5J9P - chains B and C of the 3 polymer chains in the assembly; structure by X-ray diffraction, 2.85 A resolution.

Chain B:
Protein: Fab
From: Mus musculus
Notes: antibody fragment or engineered binder
Sequence (212 residues; row label = number of the first residue in the row):
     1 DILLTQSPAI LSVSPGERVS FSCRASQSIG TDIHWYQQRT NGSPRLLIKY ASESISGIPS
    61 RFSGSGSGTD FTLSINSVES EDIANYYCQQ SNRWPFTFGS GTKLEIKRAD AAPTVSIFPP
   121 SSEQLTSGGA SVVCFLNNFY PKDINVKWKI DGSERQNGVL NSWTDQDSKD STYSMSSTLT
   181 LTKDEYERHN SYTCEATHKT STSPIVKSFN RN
Disulfides: Cys23-Cys88, Cys134-Cys194

Chain C:
Protein: pH-gated potassium channel KcsA
Reference sequence: P0A334 (KCSA_STRLI); numbering as in UniProt (aligned over 22-117)
Sequence (96 residues; each row starts with the number of its first residue):
    22 SALHWRAAGA ATVLLVIVLL AGSYLAVLAE RGAPGAQLIT YPRALWWSVE TATTVGYGDL
    82 YPVTLWGRLV AVVVMVAGIT SFGLVTAALA TWFVGR
Metal / ion sites: K+ site 1: Thr75, Val76; K+ site 2 near Thr75 (its only coordinating residue here); K+ site 3: Val76, Gly77; K+ site 4: Gly77, Tyr78
Swiss-Prot annotation at these positions:
  - motif: Thr75 to Asp80 (Selectivity filter)
  - mutagenesis: Glu71 (E71A: Prevents channel inactivation)

How chain B and chain C interact:
Residue-residue contacts - 16 pairs, chain B then chain C:
  Asp32(B) - Arg64(C)  salt bridge
  Asn92(B) - Ala57(C)
  Asn92(B) - Gln58(C)
  Asn92(B) - Ile60(C)
  Arg93(B) - Gly56(C)  hydrogen bond (side chain-backbone)
  Arg93(B) - Ala57(C)
  Arg93(B) - Gln58(C)
  Arg93(B) - Ile60(C)
  Trp94(B) - Gly53(C)
  Trp94(B) - Ala54(C)
  Trp94(B) - Pro55(C)
  Trp94(B) - Gly56(C)  hydrogen bond (backbone-backbone)
  Trp94(B) - Ala57(C)  hydrogen bond (backbone-backbone)
  Trp94(B) - Ile60(C)
  Phe96(B) - Arg52(C)
  Phe96(B) - Ile60(C)  hydrophobic
Also at the interface, not in a pair above, chain B (7 interface residues in all): Tyr50, Ser91

Summary:
7 residues of chain B face 9 of chain C across their interface, with 3 hydrogen bonds and 1 salt bridge. Polar
pairs include Asp32(B)-Arg64(C), Arg93(B)-Gly56(C) and Trp94(B)-Gly56(C). UniProt lists one mutagenesis site
on chain C.
Chain B is Fab (Mus musculus) and chain C is pH-gated potassium channel KcsA; the structure, KcsA in vitro,
was determined by X-ray diffraction.
